PDB entry 4DTJ | X-ray diffraction, 1.90 A resolution | chains A and P of the 3 polymer chains in the assembly

[Chain A]
Molecule: DNA polymerase
Source organism: Enterobacteria phage RB69
Notes: EC 2.7.7.7
UniProtKB: Q38087 (DPOL_BPR69); residue numbers follow UniProt; this construct covers 1-901
Amino-acid sequence (901 residues; numbered 1 to 901; the number before each row is that of its first residue):
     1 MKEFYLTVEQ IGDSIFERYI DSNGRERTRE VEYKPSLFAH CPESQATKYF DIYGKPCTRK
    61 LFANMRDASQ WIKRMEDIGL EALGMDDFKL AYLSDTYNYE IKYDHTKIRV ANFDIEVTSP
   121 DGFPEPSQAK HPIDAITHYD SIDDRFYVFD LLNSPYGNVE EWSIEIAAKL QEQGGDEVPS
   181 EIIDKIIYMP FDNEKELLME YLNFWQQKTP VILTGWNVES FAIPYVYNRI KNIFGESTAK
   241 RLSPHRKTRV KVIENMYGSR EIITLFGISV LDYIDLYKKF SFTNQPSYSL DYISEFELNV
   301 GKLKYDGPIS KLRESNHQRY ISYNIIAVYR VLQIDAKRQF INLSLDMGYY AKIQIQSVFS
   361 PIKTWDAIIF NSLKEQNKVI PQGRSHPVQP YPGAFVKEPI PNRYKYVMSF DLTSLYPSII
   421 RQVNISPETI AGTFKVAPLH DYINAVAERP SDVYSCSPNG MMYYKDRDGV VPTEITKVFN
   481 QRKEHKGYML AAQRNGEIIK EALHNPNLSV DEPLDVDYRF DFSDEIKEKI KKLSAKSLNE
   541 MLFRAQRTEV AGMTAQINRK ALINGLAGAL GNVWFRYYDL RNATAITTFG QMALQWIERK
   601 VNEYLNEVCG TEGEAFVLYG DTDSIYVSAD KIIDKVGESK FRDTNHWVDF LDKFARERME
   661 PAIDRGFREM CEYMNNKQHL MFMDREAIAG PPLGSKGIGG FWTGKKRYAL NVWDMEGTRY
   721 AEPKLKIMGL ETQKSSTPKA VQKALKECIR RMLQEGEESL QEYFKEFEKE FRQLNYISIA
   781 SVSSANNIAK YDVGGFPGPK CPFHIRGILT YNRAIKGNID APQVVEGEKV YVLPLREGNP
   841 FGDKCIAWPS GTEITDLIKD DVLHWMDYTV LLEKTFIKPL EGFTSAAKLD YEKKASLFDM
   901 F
Construct notes: conflict Ala222 (Asp in Q38087), Ala327 (Asp in Q38087), Ala561 (Leu in Q38087), Gly565 (Ser in Q38087), Ala567 (Tyr in Q38087)
UniProt features mapped onto this chain:
  - region: Thr248 to Thr264 (Beta hairpin), Lys705 to Tyr708 (Binding of DNA in B-conformation), Leu897 to Phe901 (Interaction with the polymerase clamp)
  - binding site (Mg(2+)): Asp114, Glu116, Asp411, Leu412, Asp623
  - binding site (substrate): Ser414 to Tyr416, Arg482, Lys560
  - site: Asp621 (Optimization of metal coordination by the polymerase active site), Lys706 (Optimization of metal coordination by the polymerase active site), Asp714 (Essential for viral replication)
From the paper describing this entry:
  - binding site for DNA template: Ile362, Asn572

[Chain P]
Molecule: DNA primer
Sequence (13 nucleotides; each row starts with the number of its first residue):
   103 GCGGACTGCT TAT

[Chain A / chain P interface]
Pairs across the interface - 25 pairs, chain A then chain P:
  Asn284(A) - DT112(P)  sugar contact
  Asn284(A) - DT113(P)  hydrogen bond to the phosphate
  Asp621(A) - DT115(P)  sugar contact
  Thr622(A) - DT115(P)  sugar contact
  Lys706(A) - DA114(P)  hydrogen bond to the base
  Tyr708(A) - DT115(P)  hydrogen bond to the phosphate
  Met728(A) - DA114(P)  phosphate contact
  Met728(A) - DT115(P)  phosphate contact
  Gly729(A) - DT113(P)  phosphate contact
  Gly729(A) - DA114(P)  hydrogen bond to the phosphate
  Gln733(A) - DT113(P)  phosphate contact
  Lys734(A) - DT113(P)  phosphate contact
  Ser735(A) - DT112(P)  phosphate contact
  Ser735(A) - DT113(P)  hydrogen bond to the phosphate
  Ser783(A) - DC111(P)  sugar contact
  Ser783(A) - DT112(P)  phosphate contact
  Ser784(A) - DC111(P)  phosphate contact
  Ser784(A) - DT112(P)  hydrogen bond to the phosphate
  Ala785(A) - DC111(P)  phosphate contact
  Asn786(A) - DC111(P)  hydrogen bond to the phosphate
  Tyr791(A) - DT109(P)  hydrogen bond to the phosphate
  Tyr791(A) - DG110(P)  hydrogen bond to the phosphate
  Pro802(A) - DG110(P)  sugar contact
  His804(A) - DG110(P)  phosphate contact
  His804(A) - DC111(P)  salt bridge to the phosphate
Interface residues without a listed pair, chain A (25 interface residues in all): Tyr257, Asp623, Tyr626, Ile727, Ser736, Val782, Lys790, Lys829

[In short]
Chain A and chain P form an interface of 25 and 7 residues respectively; the contacts include 9 hydrogen bonds
and 1 salt bridge. Polar pairs include Lys706(A)-DA114(P), Asn284(A)-DT113(P) and Tyr708(A)-DT115(P). UniProt
lists 5 Mg2+-binding residues and 5 substrate-binding residues on chain A. The paper reports a binding site
for DNA template at Ile362(A) and Asn572(A).
Chain A is DNA polymerase (Enterobacteria phage RB69) and chain P is DNA primer; the structure, RB69 DNA
Polymerase Ternary Complex with dTTP Opposite an Abasic Site and ddT/dA as the Penultimate ..., was determined
by X-ray diffraction, deposited together with 4DTM, 4DTN, 4DTO, 4DTP, 4DTR, 4DTS, 4DTU and 4DTX.
